PDB entry 4JWJ | X-ray diffraction, 1.76 A resolution | chain A

== Chain A ==
Molecule: tRNA (guanine(9)-N1)-methyltransferase
Source organism: Saccharomyces cerevisiae
Notes: EC 2.1.1.221
UniProt: Q12400 (TRM10_YEAST); numbering as in UniProt (aligned over 84-276)
Amino-acid sequence (202 residues; row label = number of the first residue in the row):
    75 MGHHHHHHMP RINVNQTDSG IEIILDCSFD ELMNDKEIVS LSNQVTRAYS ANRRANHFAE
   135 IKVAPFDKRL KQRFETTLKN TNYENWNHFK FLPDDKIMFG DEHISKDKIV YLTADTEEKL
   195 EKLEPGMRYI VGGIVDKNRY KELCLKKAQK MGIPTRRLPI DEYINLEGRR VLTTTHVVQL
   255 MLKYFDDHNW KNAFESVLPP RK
Unresolved in the structure: 75-81, 275-276
Construct notes: expression tag (75-83)
Residues lining bound ligands: S-adenosylhomocysteine (SAH): Y185, L186, T187, A188, D189, I204, V205, G206, I208, D210, N212, Y214, E216, L217, C218, R230, R231, L232, I234, R244, V245, L246, T247, T248, V251
Swiss-Prot annotation at these positions:
  - active site: D210 (Proton acceptor)
  - binding site (S-adenosyl-L-methionine): L186, T187, G206, D210 to Y214, C218, L232, R244 to L246
Reported in the primary citation:
  - binding site for S-adenosylhomocysteine: D210, N212
  - catalytic residues: D210 (proposed by the authors, not directly observed)
  - mutagenesis - D210N: abolished catalytic activity
  - mutagenesis - N212A: decreased catalytic activity

== In short ==
Ligands of chain A: S-adenosylhomocysteine. From UniProt: active-site residue D210 and 13
S-adenosyl-L-methionine-binding residues. From the paper: the catalytic residue D210; D210N abolishes
catalytic activity.
Chain A is tRNA (guanine(9)-N1)-methyltransferase (Saccharomyces cerevisiae); the structure, Crystal structure
of scTrm10(84)-SAH complex, was determined by X-ray diffraction (same publication as 4JWF, 4JWG and 4JWH).
